6O6C - chains B and K of the 13 polymer chains in the assembly; structure by electron microscopy, 3.10 A resolution.

== Chain B ==
Name: DNA-directed RNA polymerase II subunit RPB2
From: Saccharomyces cerevisiae
Notes: EC 2.7.7.6
Reference sequence: P08518 (RPB2_YEAST); residue numbers follow UniProt; this construct covers 1-1224
Sequence (1224 residues; each row starts with the number of its first residue):
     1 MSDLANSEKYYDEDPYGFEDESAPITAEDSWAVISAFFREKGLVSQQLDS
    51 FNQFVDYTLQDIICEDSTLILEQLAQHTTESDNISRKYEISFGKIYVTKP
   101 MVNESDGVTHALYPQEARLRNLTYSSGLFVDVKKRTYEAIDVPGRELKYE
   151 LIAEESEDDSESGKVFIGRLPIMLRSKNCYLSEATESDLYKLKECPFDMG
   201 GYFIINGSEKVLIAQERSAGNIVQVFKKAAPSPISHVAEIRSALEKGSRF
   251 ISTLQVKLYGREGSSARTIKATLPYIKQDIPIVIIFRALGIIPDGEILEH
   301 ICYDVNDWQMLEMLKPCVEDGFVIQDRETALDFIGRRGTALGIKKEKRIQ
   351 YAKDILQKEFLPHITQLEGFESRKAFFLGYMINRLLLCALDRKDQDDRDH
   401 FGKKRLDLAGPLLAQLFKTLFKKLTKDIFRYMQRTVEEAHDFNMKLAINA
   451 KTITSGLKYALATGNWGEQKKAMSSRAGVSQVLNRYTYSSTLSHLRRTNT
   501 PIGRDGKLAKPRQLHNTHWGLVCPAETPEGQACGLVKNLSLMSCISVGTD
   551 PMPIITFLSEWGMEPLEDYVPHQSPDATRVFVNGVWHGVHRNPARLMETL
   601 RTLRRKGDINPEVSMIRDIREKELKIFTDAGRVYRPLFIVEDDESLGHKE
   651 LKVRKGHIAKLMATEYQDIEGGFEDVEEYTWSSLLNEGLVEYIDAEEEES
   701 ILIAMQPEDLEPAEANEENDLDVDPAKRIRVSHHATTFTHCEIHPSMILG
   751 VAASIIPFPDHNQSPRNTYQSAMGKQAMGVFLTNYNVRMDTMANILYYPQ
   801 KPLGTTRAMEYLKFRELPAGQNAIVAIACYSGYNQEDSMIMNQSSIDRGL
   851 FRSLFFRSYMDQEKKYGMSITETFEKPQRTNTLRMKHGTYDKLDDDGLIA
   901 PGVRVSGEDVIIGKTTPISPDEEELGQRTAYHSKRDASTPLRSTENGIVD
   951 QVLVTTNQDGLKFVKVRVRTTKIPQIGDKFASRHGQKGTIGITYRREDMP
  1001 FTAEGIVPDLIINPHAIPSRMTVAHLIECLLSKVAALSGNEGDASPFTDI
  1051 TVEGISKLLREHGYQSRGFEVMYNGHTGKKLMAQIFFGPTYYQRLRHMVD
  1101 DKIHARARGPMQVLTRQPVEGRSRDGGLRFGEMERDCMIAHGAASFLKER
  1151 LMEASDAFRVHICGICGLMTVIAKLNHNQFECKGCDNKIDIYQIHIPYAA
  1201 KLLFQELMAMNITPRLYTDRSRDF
Unresolved in the structure: 1-17, 502-511, 669-677, 711-733
Metal / ion sites: Zn2+: Cys1163, Cys1182, Cys1185

== Chain K ==
Molecule: 9-nt RNA strand
Sequence (9 nucleotides; numbered 1 to 9; the number before each row is that of its first residue):
     1 AUCGAGAGG
Metal / ion sites: Mg2+: G9 (shared with 3 residues of chain A)

== Chain B / chain K interface ==
Residue-residue contacts - 11 pairs, chain B then chain K:
  Ala477(B) with G4(K), sugar contact; A5(K), sugar contact
  Gln481(B) with G6(K), sugar contact
  Met773(B) with G8(K), phosphate contact
  Gln776(B) with A7(K), sugar contact
  Lys979(B) with G8(K), hydrogen bond to the phosphate; G9(K), salt bridge to the phosphate
  Lys987(B) with G9(K), salt bridge to the phosphate
  Arg1096(B) with A7(K), hydrogen bond to the sugar
  His1097(B) with A7(K), sugar contact; G8(K), hydrogen bond to the sugar
Also at the interface, not in a pair above, chain B (11 interface residues in all): Gly478, Arg497, Ala772

== Summary ==
Chain B and chain K form an interface of 11 and 6 residues respectively, with 3 hydrogen bonds and 2 salt
bridges. Among the polar pairs are Arg1096(B)-A7(K), His1097(B)-G8(K) and Lys979(B)-G8(K). The Zn2+ site is
built by Cys1163(B), Cys1182(B) and Cys1185(B).
Here chain B is DNA-directed RNA polymerase II subunit RPB2 (Saccharomyces cerevisiae) and chain K is a 9-nt
RNA strand. Entry 6O6C (RNA polymerase II elongation complex arrested at a CPD lesion) was determined by
electron microscopy.
